7UJL - chains A and B of the 3 polymer chains in the assembly; structure by electron microscopy, 3.30 A resolution.

Chain A:
Name: Recombination protein bet
Organism: Escherichia virus Lambda
Notes: fragment: N-terminal domain
UniProt: P03698 (VBET_LAMBD); numbering as in UniProt (aligned over 1-177)
Chain sequence (185 residues; row label = number of the first residue in the row):
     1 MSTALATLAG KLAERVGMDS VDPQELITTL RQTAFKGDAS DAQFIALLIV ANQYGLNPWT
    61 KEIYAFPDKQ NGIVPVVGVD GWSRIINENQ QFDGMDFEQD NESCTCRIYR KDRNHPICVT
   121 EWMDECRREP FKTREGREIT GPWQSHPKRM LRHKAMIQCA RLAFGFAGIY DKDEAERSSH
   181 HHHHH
Unresolved in the structure: 1-2, 133-138, 170-185
Differences from the reference sequence: expression tag (178-185)
Reported in the primary citation:
  - binding site for Template DNA (chain B): Arg128, Trp143, His146, Arg149, His153, Lys154
  - binding site for Complementary DNA: Phe66, Lys69
  - conformationally variable residues (order/disorder transition): Thr133 to Glu138

Chain B:
Molecule: Template DNA
Sequence (27 nucleotides; numbered 0 to 26; the number before each row is that of its first residue; numbering starts at 0):
     0 TGCAGCAGCT TTACCATCTG CCGCTGG
Unresolved in the structure: 0, 5-26

Interface between chain A and chain B:
Pairs across the interface (17; chain A residue first):
  Tyr64(A) with DC2(B), base contact; DA3(B), phosphate contact
  Phe66(A) with DC2(B), base contact
  Gly78(A) with DA3(B), phosphate contact
  Val79(A) with DA3(B), phosphate contact
  Arg128(A) with DG1(B), hydrogen bond to the phosphate; DC2(B), salt bridge to the phosphate
  Pro142(A) with DA3(B), base contact; DG4(B), base contact
  Trp143(A) with DC2(B), hydrogen bond to the phosphate
  Arg149(A) with DG4(B), salt bridge to the phosphate
  Met150(A) with DA3(B), sugar contact
  His153(A) with DA3(B), phosphate contact; DG4(B), salt bridge to the phosphate
  Lys154(A) with DC2(B), salt bridge to the phosphate; DA3(B), salt bridge to the phosphate
  Ile157(A) with DA3(B), phosphate contact
Other interface residues (no listed pair), chain A (15 interface residues in all): Val74, Val76, His146

Summary:
15 residues of chain A and 4 residues of chain B are in contact; the contacts include 2 hydrogen bonds and 5
salt bridges. Polar contacts include Arg128(A)-DG1(B), Trp143(A)-DC2(B) and Arg128(A)-DC2(B). The paper
reports a binding site for Template DNA (chain B) at Arg128(A), Trp143(A) and His146(A) among others; a
binding site for Complementary DNA at Phe66(A) and Lys69(A).
Here chain A is Recombination protein bet (Escherichia virus Lambda) and chain B is Template DNA. Entry 7UJL
(Bacteriophage Lambda Red-Beta N-terminal domain helical assembly in complex with dsDNA) was determined by
electron microscopy.
